PDB entry 3AVW | X-ray diffraction, 2.60 A resolution | chains A and G of the 3 polymer chains in the assembly

Chain A:
Protein: Elongation factor Ts, Elongation factor Tu, LINKER, Q beta replicase
Organism: Escherichia coli O157:H7
UniProt: chimeric construct of P0A6P3, P0A6N3, Q8LTE0: residues 1-283 from P0A6P3 (EFTS_ECO57) positions 1-283 (same numbers); residues 285-678 from P0A6N3 positions 1-394 (UniProt number = residue number - 284); residues 695-1283 from Q8LTE0 positions 1-589 (UniProt number = residue number - 694)
Sequence (1289 residues; row label = number of the first residue in the row):
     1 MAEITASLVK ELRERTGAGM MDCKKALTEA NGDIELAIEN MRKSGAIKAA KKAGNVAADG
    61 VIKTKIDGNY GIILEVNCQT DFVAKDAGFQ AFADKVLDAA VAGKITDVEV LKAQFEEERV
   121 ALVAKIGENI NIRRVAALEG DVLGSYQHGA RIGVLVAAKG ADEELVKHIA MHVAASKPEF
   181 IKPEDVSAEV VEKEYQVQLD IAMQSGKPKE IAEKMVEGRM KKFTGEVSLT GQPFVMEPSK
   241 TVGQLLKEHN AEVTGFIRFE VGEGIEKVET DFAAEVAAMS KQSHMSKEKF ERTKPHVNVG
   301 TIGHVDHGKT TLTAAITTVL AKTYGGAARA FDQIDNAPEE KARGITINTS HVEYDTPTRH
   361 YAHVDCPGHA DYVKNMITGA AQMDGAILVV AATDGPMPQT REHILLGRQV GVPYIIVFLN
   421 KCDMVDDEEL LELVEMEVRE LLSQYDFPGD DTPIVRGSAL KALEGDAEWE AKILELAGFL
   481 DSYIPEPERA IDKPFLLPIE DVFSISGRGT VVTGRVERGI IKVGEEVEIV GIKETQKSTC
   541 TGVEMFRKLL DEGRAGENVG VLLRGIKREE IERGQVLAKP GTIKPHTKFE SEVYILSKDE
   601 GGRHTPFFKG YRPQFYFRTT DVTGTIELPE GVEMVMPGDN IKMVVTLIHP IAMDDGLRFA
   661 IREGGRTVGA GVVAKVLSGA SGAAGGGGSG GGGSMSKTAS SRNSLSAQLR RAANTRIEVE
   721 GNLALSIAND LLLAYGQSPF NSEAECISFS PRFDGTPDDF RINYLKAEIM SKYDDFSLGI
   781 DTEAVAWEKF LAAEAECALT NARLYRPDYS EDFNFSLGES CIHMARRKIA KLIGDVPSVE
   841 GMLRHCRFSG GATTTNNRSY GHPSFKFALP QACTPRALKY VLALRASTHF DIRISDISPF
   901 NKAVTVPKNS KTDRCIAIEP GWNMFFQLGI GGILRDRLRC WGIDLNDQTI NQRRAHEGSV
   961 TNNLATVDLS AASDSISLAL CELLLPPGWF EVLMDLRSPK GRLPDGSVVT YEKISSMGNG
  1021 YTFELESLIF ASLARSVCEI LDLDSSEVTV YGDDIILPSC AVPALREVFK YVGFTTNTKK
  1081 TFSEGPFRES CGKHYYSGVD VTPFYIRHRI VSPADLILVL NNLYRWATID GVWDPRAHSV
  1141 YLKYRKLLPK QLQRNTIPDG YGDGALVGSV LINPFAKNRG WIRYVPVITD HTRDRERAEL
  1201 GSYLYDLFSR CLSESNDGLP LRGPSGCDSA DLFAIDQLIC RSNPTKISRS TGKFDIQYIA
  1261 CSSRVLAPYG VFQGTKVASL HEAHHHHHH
Unresolved in the structure: 1, 287-289, 327-347, 681-699, 1217-1233, 1265-1289
Differences from the reference sequence: linker (284); expression tag (1284-1289)
UniProt features mapped onto this chain:
  - region: Thr80 to Val83 (Involved in Mg(2+) ion dislocation from EF-Tu)
Metal / ion sites: Ca2+ site 1: Asp968, Leu969, Asp1053 (together with 3'-deoxy-guanosine-5'-triphosphate); Ca2+ site 2: Asp968, Asp1053, Asp1054
Ligand contacts: 3'-deoxy-guanosine-5'-triphosphate (GH3): Lys908, Arg914, Asp968, Leu969, Ser970, Ala971, Ala972, Ser973, Met1017, Gly1018, Thr1022, Phe1023, Glu1026, Asp1053, Asn1077

Chain G:
Molecule: 8-nt RNA strand
Sequence (8 nucleotides; numbered 2001 to 2008; the number before each row is that of its first residue):
  2001 GGGUCCAC

Chain A / chain G interface:
Contacting residue pairs (21):
  Ser849(A) with G2001(G), sugar contact
  Gly850(A) with G2002(G), phosphate contact
  His862(A) with G2001(G), hydrogen bond to the sugar
  Gln948(A) with A2007(G), hydrogen bond to the sugar
  Phe1023(A) with C2008(G), base contact
  Tyr1051(A) with C2008(G), hydrogen bond to the sugar
  Gly1052(A) with C2008(G), sugar contact
  Asp1053(A) with C2008(G), hydrogen bond to the sugar
  Asp1054(A) with C2008(G), sugar contact
  Cys1091(A) with A2007(G), hydrogen bond to the sugar
  Gly1092(A) with A2007(G), hydrogen bond to the phosphate
  Tyr1105(A) with A2007(G), phosphate contact
  Arg1107(A) with C2006(G), salt bridge to the phosphate; A2007(G), salt bridge to the phosphate
  Leu1118(A) with C2005(G), sugar contact
  Asn1122(A) with C2006(G), phosphate contact
  Asp1163(A) with C2005(G), sugar contact
  Asp1190(A) with G2003(G), sugar contact; U2004(G), sugar contact
  Tyr1205(A) with G2001(G), sugar contact
  Ser1248(A) with G2002(G), hydrogen bond to the sugar
Other interface residues (no listed pair), chain A (23 interface residues in all): Arg858, Pro863, Glu1089, Ser1250

In short:
Chain A and chain G form an interface of 23 and 8 residues respectively, with 7 hydrogen bonds and 2 salt
bridges. Polar contacts include His862(A)-G2001(G), Gln948(A)-A2007(G) and Tyr1051(A)-C2008(G). Bound to chain
A: 3'-deoxy-guanosine-5'-triphosphate. Asp968(A), Leu969(A) and Asp1053(A) coordinate Ca2+ site 1.
Here chain A is Elongation factor Ts, Elongation factor Tu, LINKER, Q beta replicase (Escherichia coli
O157:H7) and chain G is an 8-nt RNA strand. Entry 3AVW (Structure of viral RNA polymerase complex 4) was
determined by X-ray diffraction (same publication as 3AVT, 3AVU, 3AVV, 3AVX and 3AVY).
